PDB entry 3HOX | X-ray diffraction, 3.65 A resolution | chains A and P of the 15 polymer chains in the assembly

[Chain A]
Molecule: DNA-directed RNA polymerase II subunit RPB1
From: Saccharomyces cerevisiae
Notes: EC 2.7.7.6
UniProtKB: P04050 (RPB1_YEAST); residues 1-1733 here = UniProt positions 1-1733
Amino-acid sequence (1733 residues; each row starts with the number of its first residue):
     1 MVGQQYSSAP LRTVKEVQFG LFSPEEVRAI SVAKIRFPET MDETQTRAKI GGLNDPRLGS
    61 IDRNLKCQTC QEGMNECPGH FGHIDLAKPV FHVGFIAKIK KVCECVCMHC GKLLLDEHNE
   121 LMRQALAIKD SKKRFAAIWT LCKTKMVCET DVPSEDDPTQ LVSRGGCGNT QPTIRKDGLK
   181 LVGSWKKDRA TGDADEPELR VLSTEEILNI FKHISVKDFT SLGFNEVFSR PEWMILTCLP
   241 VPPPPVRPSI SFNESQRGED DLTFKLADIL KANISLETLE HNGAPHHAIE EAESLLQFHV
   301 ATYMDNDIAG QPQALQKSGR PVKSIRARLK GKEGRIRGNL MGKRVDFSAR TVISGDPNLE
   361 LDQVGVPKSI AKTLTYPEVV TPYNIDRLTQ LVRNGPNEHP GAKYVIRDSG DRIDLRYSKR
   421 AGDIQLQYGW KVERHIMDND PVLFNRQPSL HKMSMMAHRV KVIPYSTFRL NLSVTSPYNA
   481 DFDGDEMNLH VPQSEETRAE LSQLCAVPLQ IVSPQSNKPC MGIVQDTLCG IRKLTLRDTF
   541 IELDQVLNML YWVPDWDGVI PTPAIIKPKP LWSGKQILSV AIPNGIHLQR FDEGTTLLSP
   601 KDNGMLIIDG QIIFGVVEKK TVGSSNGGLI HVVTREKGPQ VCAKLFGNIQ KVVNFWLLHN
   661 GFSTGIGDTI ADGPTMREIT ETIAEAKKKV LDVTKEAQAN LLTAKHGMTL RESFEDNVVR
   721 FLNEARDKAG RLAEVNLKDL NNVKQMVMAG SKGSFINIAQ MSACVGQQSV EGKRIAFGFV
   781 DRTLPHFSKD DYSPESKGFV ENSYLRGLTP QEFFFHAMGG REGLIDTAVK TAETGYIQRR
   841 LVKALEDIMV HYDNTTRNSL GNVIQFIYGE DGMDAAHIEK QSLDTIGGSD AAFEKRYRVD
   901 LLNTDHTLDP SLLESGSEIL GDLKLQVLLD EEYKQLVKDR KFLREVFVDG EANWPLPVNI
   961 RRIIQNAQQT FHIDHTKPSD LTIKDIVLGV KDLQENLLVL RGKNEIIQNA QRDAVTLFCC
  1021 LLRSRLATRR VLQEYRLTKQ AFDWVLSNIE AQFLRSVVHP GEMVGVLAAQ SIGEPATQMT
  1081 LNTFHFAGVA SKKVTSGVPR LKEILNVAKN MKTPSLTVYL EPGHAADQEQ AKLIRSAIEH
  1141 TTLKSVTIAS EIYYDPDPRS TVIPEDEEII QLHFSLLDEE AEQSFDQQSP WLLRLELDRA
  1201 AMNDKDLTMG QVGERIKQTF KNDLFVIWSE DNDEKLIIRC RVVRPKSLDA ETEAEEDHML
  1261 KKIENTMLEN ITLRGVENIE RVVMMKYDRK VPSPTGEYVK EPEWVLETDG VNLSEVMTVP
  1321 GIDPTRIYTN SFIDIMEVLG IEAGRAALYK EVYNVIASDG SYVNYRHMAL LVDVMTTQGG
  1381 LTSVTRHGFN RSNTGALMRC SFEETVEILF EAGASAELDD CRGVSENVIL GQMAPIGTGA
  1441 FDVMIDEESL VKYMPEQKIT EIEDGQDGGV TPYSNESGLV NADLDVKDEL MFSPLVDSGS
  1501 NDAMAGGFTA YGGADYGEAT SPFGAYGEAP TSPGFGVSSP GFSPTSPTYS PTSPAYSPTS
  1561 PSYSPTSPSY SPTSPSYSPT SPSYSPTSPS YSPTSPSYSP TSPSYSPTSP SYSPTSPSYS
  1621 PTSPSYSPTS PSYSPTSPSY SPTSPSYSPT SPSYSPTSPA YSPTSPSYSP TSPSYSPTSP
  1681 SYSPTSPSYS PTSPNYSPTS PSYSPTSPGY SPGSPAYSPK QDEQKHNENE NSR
Unresolved in the structure: 1, 187-195, 1082-1091, 1176-1186, 1246-1252, 1456-1733
Ion coordination: Zn2+ site 1: Cys67, Cys70, Cys77, His80; Zn2+ site 2: Cys107, Cys110, Cys148, Cys167; Mg2+: Asp481, Asp483, Asp485 (shared with U10(P), U11(P) of chain P)
Curated features (UniProtKB/Swiss-Prot):
  - region: Pro248 to Asp260 (Lid loop), Asn306 to Lys323 (Rudder loop), Pro810 to Glu822 (Bridging helix)
  - binding site (Zn(2+)): Cys67, Cys70, Cys77, His80, Cys107, Cys110, Cys148, Cys167
  - binding site (Mg(2+)): Asp481, Asp483, Asp485
  - modified residue: Thr1471 (Phosphothreonine)
  - cross-link (Glycyl lysine isopeptide (Lys-Gly)): Lys695 (interchain with G-Cter in ubiquitin), Lys1246 (interchain with G-Cter in ubiquitin), Lys1350 (interchain with G-Cter in ubiquitin)
  - natural variant: Ser1653 to Pro1659 (deletion: In strain: A364A)
  - mutagenesis: Lys1246 (K1246R: Impairs ubiquitination during transcription stress)

[Chain P]
Molecule: 18-nt RNA strand
Sequence (18 nucleotides; numbered -6 to 11; the number before each row is that of its first residue; numbers below 1 keep their minus sign (U-6 is residue -6)):
    -6 UGCAUUUCAA CCAGGCUU
Unresolved in the structure: -6 to 0
Ion coordination: Mg2+: U10, U11 (shared with Asp481(A), Asp483(A), Asp485(A) of chain A)

[Chain A / chain P interface]
Pairs across the interface (8):
  Ile250(A) with A2(P), sugar contact
  Arg320(A) with A3(P), sugar contact
  Lys323(A) with A3(P), hydrogen bond to the sugar; C4(P), phosphate contact
  Asp481(A) with U11(P), phosphate contact
  Asp483(A) with U10(P), phosphate contact; U11(P), phosphate contact
  Asp485(A) with U10(P), hydrogen bond to the sugar

[Overview]
6 residues of chain A face 5 of chain P across their interface; the contacts include 2 hydrogen bonds. Polar
pairs include Lys323(A)-A3(P) and Asp485(A)-U10(P). UniProt lists 8 Zn2+-binding residues, 3 Mg2+-binding
residues and one mutagenesis site on chain A.
Here chain A is DNA-directed RNA polymerase II subunit RPB1 (Saccharomyces cerevisiae) and chain P is an 18-nt
RNA strand. Entry 3HOX (Complete RNA polymerase II elongation complex V) was determined by X-ray diffraction,
deposited together with 3HOU, 3HOV, 3HOW, 3HOY and 3HOZ.
